PDB entry 2V7C | X-ray diffraction, 2.40 A resolution | chain A

== Chain A ==
Molecule: Orphan nuclear receptor NR1D2
From: Homo sapiens
Notes: fragment: ligand-binding domain, residues 386-579
UniProt: Q14995 (NR1D2_HUMAN); numbering as in UniProt (aligned over 386-579)
Amino-acid sequence (194 residues; numbered 386 to 579; the number before each row is that of its first residue):
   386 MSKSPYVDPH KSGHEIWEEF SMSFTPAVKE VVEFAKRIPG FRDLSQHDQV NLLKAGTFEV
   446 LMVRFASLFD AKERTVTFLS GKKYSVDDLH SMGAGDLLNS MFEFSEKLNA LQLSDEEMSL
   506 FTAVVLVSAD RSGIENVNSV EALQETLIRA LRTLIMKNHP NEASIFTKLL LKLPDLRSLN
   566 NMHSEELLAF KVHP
Unresolved in the structure: 386-402, 471-479, 578-579
Modified residues: Mse386, Mse477 (selenomethionine); Mse407, Mse447, Mse486, Mse503, Mse541, Mse567 (selenomethionine; parent Met)
Swiss-Prot annotation at these positions:
  - binding site (heme): His568

== Overview ==
UniProt lists heme-binding residue His568.
Chain A is Orphan nuclear receptor NR1D2 (Homo sapiens); the structure, Crystal Structure of Rev-Erb beta, was
determined by X-ray diffraction together with 2V0V from the same study.
